3U6X - chains X and Y of the 12 polymer chains in the assembly; structure by X-ray diffraction, 2.60 A resolution.

== Chain X (and Y) ==
Protein: ORF48
Organism: Lactococcus phage TP901-1
Notes: fragment: orf48 195-299; chain Y of this document is another copy of the same molecule, construct and numbering; everything in this record applies to it too
UniProt: Q9AZ56 (Q9AZ56_9CAUD); residue numbers follow UniProt; this construct covers 195-299
Amino-acid sequence (105 residues; numbered 195 to 299; the number before each row is that of its first residue):
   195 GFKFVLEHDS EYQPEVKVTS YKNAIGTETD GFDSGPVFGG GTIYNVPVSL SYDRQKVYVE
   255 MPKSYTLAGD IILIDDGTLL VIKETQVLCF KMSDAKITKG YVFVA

== Chain X / chain Y interface ==
Pairs across the interface (9):
  Thr-236(X) / Ser-245(Y)
  Thr-236(X) / Tyr-246(Y)
  Thr-236(X) / Asp-247(Y)  hydrogen bond
  Ile-237(X) / Gln-207(Y)
  Ile-237(X) / Ser-245(Y)
  Ile-237(X) / Tyr-246(Y)  hydrogen bond (backbone-backbone)
  Tyr-238(X) / Ser-245(Y)
  Asn-239(X) / Leu-244(Y)  hydrogen bond (backbone-backbone)
  Asn-239(X) / Tyr-246(Y)
Also at the interface, not in a pair above, chain X (5 interface residues in all): Gly-235
Also at the interface, not in a pair above, chain Y (6 interface residues in all): Glu-209

== Summary ==
5 residues of chain X face 6 of chain Y across their interface, with 3 hydrogen bonds. Polar contacts include
Thr-236(X)/Asp-247(Y), Ile-237(X)/Tyr-246(Y) and Asn-239(X)/Leu-244(Y).
Both chains are ORF48 (Lactococcus phage TP901-1). Entry 3U6X (Phage TP901-1 baseplate tripod) was determined
by X-ray diffraction, deposited together with 4V96 and 3UH8.
